Entry 9JPU (electron microscopy, 3.25 A resolution); this record covers chains A and E of the 9 polymer chains in the assembly.

[Chain A]
Molecule: V(D)J recombination-activating protein 1
From: Mus musculus
Notes: EC 3.1.-.-, 2.3.2.27
Reference sequence: P15919 (RAG1_MOUSE); residue numbers follow UniProt; this construct covers 1-1040
Amino-acid sequence (1040 residues; numbered 1 to 1040; the number before each row is that of its first residue):
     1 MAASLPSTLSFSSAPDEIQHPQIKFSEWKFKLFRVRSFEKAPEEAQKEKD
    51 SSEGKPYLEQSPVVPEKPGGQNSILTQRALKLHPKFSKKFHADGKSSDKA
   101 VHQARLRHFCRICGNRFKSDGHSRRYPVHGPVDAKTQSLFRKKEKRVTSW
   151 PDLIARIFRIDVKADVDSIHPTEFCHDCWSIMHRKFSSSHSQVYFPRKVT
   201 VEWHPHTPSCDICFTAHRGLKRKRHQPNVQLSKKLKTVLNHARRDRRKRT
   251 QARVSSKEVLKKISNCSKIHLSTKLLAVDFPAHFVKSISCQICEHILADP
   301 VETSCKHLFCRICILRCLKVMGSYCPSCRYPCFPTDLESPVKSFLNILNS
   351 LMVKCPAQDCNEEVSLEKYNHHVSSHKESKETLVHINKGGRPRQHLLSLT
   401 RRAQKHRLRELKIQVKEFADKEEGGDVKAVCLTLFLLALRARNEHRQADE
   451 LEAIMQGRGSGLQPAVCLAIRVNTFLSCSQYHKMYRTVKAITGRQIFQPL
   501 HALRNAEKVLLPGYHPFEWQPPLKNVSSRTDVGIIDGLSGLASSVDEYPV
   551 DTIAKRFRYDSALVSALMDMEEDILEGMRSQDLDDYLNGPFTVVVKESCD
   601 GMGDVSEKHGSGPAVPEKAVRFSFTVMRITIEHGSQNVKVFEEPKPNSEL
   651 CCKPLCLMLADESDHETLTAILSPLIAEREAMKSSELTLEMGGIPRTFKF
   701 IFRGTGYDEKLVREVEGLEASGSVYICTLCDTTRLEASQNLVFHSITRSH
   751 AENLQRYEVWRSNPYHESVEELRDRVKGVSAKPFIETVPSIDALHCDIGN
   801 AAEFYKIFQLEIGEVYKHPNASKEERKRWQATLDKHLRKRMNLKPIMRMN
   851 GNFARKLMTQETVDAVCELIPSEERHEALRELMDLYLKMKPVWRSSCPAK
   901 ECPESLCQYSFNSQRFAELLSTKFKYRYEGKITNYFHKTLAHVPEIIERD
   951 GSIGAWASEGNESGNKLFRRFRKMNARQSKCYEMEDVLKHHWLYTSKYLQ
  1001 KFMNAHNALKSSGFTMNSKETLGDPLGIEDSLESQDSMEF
Not modelled in the structure: 1-460, 1009-1040
UniProt features mapped onto this chain:
  - zinc finger: Cys290 to Arg329 (RING-type), Leu351 to Lys380 (RAG1-type)
  - DNA-binding region: Gly389 to Gln456 (NBD)
  - binding site (Zn(2+)): Cys266, His270, Cys290, Cys293, His295, Cys305, His307, Cys310, Cys313, Cys325, Cys328, Cys355, Cys360, His372, His376
  - binding site (a divalent metal cation): Asp600, Asp708, Glu962
  - site: Trp893 (Essential for DNA hairpin formation, participates in base-stacking interactions near the cleavage site)
  - cross-link: Lys233 (Glycyl lysine isopeptide (Lys-Gly) (interchain with G-Cter in ubiquitin))
  - mutagenesis: Lys233 (K233M: Abolishes autoubiquitination), His307 (H307A: Displays lower E3 ligase activity and affects the joining step of V(D)J recombination), Cys325 (C325G: Loss of E3 ligase activity and affects the joining step of V(D)J recombination), Arg391 (R391A: Defects in converting nicked products to hairpins; R391L: Impairs DNA-binding and hairpin formation while maintaining some nicking activity), Arg393 (R393A: Impairs DNA-binding and hairpin formation while maintaining some nicking activity), Arg401 (R401A: Allows robust hairpin activity), Arg402 (R402A: Defects in converting nicked products to hairpins), Lys405 (K405A: Reduced hairpin activity), His406 (H406A: Allows robust hairpin activity), Arg407 (R407A: Impairs DNA-binding and reduces hairpin formation without affecting nicking activity), Asn443 (N443A: Impairs DNA-binding; when associated with A-445), His445 (H445A: Impairs DNA-binding; when associated with A-443), 23 further mutagenesis entries in UniProt
Ion coordination: Ca2+: Asp600 (shared with 1 residue of chain F); Zn2+: Cys727, Cys730, His937, His942

[Chain E]
Molecule: V(D)J recombination-activating protein 2
From: Mus musculus
Reference sequence: P21784 (RAG2_MOUSE); numbering as in UniProt (aligned over 1-527)
Amino-acid sequence (527 residues; numbered 1 to 527; the number before each row is that of its first residue):
     1 MSLQMVTVGHNIALIQPGFSLMNFDGQVFFFGQKGWPKRSCPTGVFHFDI
    51 KQNHLKLKPAIFSKDSCYLPPLRYPATCSYKGSIDSDKHQYIIHGGKTPN
   101 NELSDKIYIMSVACKNNKKVTFRCTEKDLVGDVPEPRYGHSIDVVYSRGK
   151 SMGVLFGGRSYMPSTQRTTEKWNSVADCLPHVFLIDFEFGCATSYILPEL
   201 QDGLSFHVSIARNDTVYILGGHSLASNIRPANLYRIRVDLPLGTPAVNCT
   251 VLPGGISVSSAILTQTNNDEFVIVGGYQLENQKRMVCSLVSLGDNTIEIS
   301 EMETPDWTSDIKHSKIWFGSNMGNGTIFLGIPGDNKQAMSEAFYFYTLRC
   351 SEEDLSEDQKIVSNSQTSTEDPGDSTPFEDSEEFCFSAEATSFDGDDEFD
   401 TYNEDDEDDESVTGYWITCCPTCDVDINTWVPFYSTELNKPAMIYCSHGD
   451 GHWVHAQCMDLEERTLIHLSEGSNKYYCNEHVQIARALQTPKRNPPLQKP
   501 PMKSLHKKGSGKVLTPAKKSFLRRLFD
Not modelled in the structure: 1-409, 471-475, 484-527
UniProt features mapped onto this chain:
  - zinc finger: Trp416 to Ile484 (PHD-type)
  - binding site (Zn(2+)): Cys419, Cys423, Cys446, His452, His455, Cys458, Cys478, His481
  - mutagenesis: Asp128 (D128N: Does not affect the endonuclease activity of the RAG complex), Glu199 (E199Q: Does not affect the endonuclease activity of the RAG complex), Asp202 (D202N: Does not affect the endonuclease activity of the RAG complex), Glu280 (E280Q: Does not affect the endonuclease activity of the RAG complex), Asp310 (D310N: Does not affect the endonuclease activity of the RAG complex), Asp358 (D358N: Does not affect the endonuclease activity of the RAG complex), Asp374 (D374N: Does not affect the endonuclease activity of the RAG complex), Tyr402 (Y402A: Reduced interaction with histones), Asn403 (N403A: Reduced interaction with histones), Asp406 (D406A: Reduced interaction with histones), Glu407 (E407A: Reduced interaction with histones), Asp408 (D408A: Induces a slight reduction in V(D)J recombination without affecting interaction with histones), 7 further mutagenesis entries in UniProt
Ion coordination: Zn2+ site 1: Cys419, Cys423, His455, Cys458; Zn2+ site 2: Cys446, His452, Cys478, His481

[Interface between chain A and chain E]
Pairs across the interface (29; chain A residue first):
  Ser721(A) - Val431(E)
  Gly722(A) - Val431(E)
  Arg734(A) - Asp424(E)  salt bridge
  Ala802(A) - Asp426(E)
  Ala802(A) - Asn428(E)
  Lys806(A) - Thr418(E)
  Lys806(A) - Val425(E)  hydrogen bond (side chain-backbone)
  Lys806(A) - Asp426(E)
  Gln809(A) - Thr418(E)
  Leu810(A) - Pro421(E)
  Val815(A) - Pro421(E)  hydrophobic
  Ala821(A) - Glu480(E)
  Lys823(A) - Gly451(E)
  Lys823(A) - His452(E)
  Lys823(A) - Trp453(E)
  Arg826(A) - Thr418(E)  hydrogen bond (side chain-backbone)
  Arg826(A) - Cys419(E)  hydrogen bond (side chain-backbone)
  Arg826(A) - Cys420(E)  hydrogen bond (side chain-backbone)
  Arg826(A) - Pro421(E)
  Met847(A) - Ile427(E)
  Arg848(A) - Asn428(E)
  Met849(A) - Asn428(E)  hydrogen bond (backbone-side chain)
  Tyr926(A) - Pro421(E)
  Tyr926(A) - Thr422(E)
  Arg927(A) - Pro421(E)  hydrogen bond (side chain-backbone)
  Arg927(A) - Thr422(E)
  Arg927(A) - Cys423(E)  hydrogen bond (side chain-backbone)
  Lys931(A) - Thr422(E)  hydrogen bond (side chain-backbone)
  Lys931(A) - Asp424(E)
Other interface residues (no listed pair), chain A (19 interface residues in all): Ile798, Pro819
Other interface residues (no listed pair), chain E (18 interface residues in all): Phe433, His481

[In short]
19 residues of chain A and 18 residues of chain E are in contact; the contacts include 8 hydrogen bonds and 1
salt bridge. Polar pairs include Arg734(A)-Asp424(E), Lys806(A)-Val425(E) and Arg826(A)-Thr418(E).
Chain A is V(D)J recombination-activating protein 1 and chain E is V(D)J recombination-activating protein 2,
both from Mus musculus; the structure, CryoEM structure of mouse RAG SEC-PHD, was determined by electron
microscopy (same publication as 9JPX, 9JQN, 9JTS and 9JTU).
